Entry 8PYR (X-ray diffraction, 2.15 A resolution); this record covers chains B and C of the 4 polymer chains in the assembly.

Chain B:
Name: Cyclin-H
Organism: Homo sapiens
Reference sequence: P51946 (CCNH_HUMAN); numbering as in UniProt (aligned over 1-323)
Sequence (323 residues; row label = number of the first residue in the row):
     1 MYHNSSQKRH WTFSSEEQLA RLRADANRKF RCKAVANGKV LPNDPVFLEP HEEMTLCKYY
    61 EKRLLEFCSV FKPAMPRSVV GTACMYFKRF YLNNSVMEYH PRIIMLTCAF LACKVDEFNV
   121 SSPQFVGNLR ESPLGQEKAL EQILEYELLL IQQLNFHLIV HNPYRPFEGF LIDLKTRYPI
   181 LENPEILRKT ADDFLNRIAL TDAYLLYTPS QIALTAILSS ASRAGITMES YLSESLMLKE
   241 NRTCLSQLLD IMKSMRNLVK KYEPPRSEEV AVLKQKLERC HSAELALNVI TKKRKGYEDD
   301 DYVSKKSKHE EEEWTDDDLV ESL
Not modelled in the structure: 288-323
Curated features (UniProtKB/Swiss-Prot):
  - modified residue: Ser5 (Phosphoserine), Ser132 (Phosphoserine), Ser304 (Phosphoserine), Thr315 (Phosphothreonine), Ser322 (Phosphoserine)
  - mutagenesis: Ser5 (S5A: No effect on the transcriptional activity of the reconstituted TFIIH complex), Ser304 (S304A: No effect on the transcriptional activity of the reconstituted TFIIH complex)
From the paper describing this entry:
  - post-translational modification sites: Met1
  - mutagenesis - R165A: decreased catalytic activity with CDK-activating kinase assembly factor MAT1 (chain C)

Chain C:
Name: CDK-activating kinase assembly factor MAT1
Organism: Homo sapiens
Reference sequence: P51948 (MAT1_HUMAN); numbering as in UniProt (aligned over 230-309)
Sequence (82 residues; numbered 228 to 309; the number before each row is that of its first residue):
   228 GSGQHISLAP IHKLEEALYE YQPLQIETYG PHVPELEMLG RLGYLNHVRA ASPQDLAGGY
   288 TSSLACHRAL QDAFSGLFWQ PS
Not modelled in the structure: 228-243, 309
Sequence notes: expression tag (228-229)
From the paper describing this entry:
  - contacts within the chain: Arg295-Asp299 (water-mediated contact)
  - mutagenesis - R295A: decreased catalytic activity with CDK-activating kinase assembly factor MAT1 (chain C)

How chain B and chain C interact:
Contacting residue pairs (51; chain B residue first):
  Met1(B) - Gln298(C)
  Met1(B) - Asp299(C)
  Tyr2(B) - Ser302(C)
  Tyr2(B) - Trp306(C)
  His3(B) - Ile253(C)
  His3(B) - Glu254(C)
  His3(B) - Thr255(C)
  His3(B) - Tyr256(C)
  His3(B) - Ser302(C)  hydrogen bond
  Asn4(B) - Ile253(C)
  Lys8(B) - Tyr256(C)
  Lys8(B) - Trp306(C)
  Thr12(B) - Trp306(C)
  Thr12(B) - Pro308(C)
  Phe13(B) - Pro308(C)
  Arg165(B) - Arg295(C)
  Arg165(B) - Asp299(C)  salt bridge
  Pro166(B) - Asp299(C)
  Pro166(B) - Ala300(C)
  Gly169(B) - Ala296(C)
  Gly169(B) - Leu297(C)
  Gly169(B) - Ala300(C)
  Phe170(B) - Ala300(C)
  Phe170(B) - Phe301(C)  hydrophobic
  Phe170(B) - Leu304(C)  hydrophobic
  Ile172(B) - Tyr271(C)
  Ile172(B) - Val275(C)  hydrophobic
  Ile172(B) - Cys293(C)  hydrophobic
  Ile172(B) - Ala296(C)  hydrophobic
  Asp173(B) - Tyr271(C)  hydrogen bond
  Asp173(B) - Phe301(C)
  Lys175(B) - His274(C)  hydrogen bond (backbone-side chain)
  Thr176(B) - Leu269(C)
  Thr176(B) - Gly270(C)
  Thr176(B) - Tyr271(C)
  Thr176(B) - His274(C)
  Arg177(B) - Tyr271(C)  hydrogen bond
  Thr208(B) - Gly303(C)  hydrogen bond (side chain-backbone)
  Thr208(B) - Trp306(C)
  Ser210(B) - Ala300(C)
  Ser210(B) - Ser302(C)  hydrogen bond (side chain-backbone)
  Ser210(B) - Gly303(C)  hydrogen bond (side chain-backbone)
  Ser210(B) - Leu304(C)  hydrogen bond (side chain-backbone)
  Gln211(B) - Gly303(C)  hydrogen bond (side chain-backbone)
  Gln211(B) - Leu304(C)  hydrogen bond (side chain-backbone)
  Gln211(B) - Trp306(C)  hydrogen bond (side chain-backbone)
  Leu236(B) - Pro258(C)  hydrophobic
  Leu236(B) - Leu304(C)  hydrophobic
  Leu238(B) - Phe305(C)  hydrophobic
  Gln247(B) - Gln307(C)
  Leu248(B) - Leu304(C)
Other interface residues (no listed pair), chain B (29 interface residues in all): Ser14, Leu206, Leu214, Tyr231, Cys244, Ile251
From the paper, about this interface:
  - specific contacts: Met1(B)-Arg295(C) (water-mediated contact), Arg165(B)-Asp299(C) (salt bridge), Arg165(B)-Arg295(C) (pi stacking)
  - interface residues, chain B: Met1(B)

In short:
Chain B and chain C form an interface of 29 and 25 residues respectively; the contacts include 11 hydrogen
bonds and 1 salt bridge. Among the polar pairs are Arg165(B)-Asp299(C), His3(B)-Ser302(C) and
Asp173(B)-Tyr271(C). The authors report a water-mediated contact between Met1(B) and Arg295(C); a salt bridge
between Arg165(B) and Asp299(C); pi stacking between Arg165(B) and Arg295(C). From the paper: R165A of chain B
reduces catalytic activity with CDK-activating kinase assembly factor MAT1 (chain C); the interface residue
Met1(B).
Chain B is Cyclin-H and chain C is CDK-activating kinase assembly factor MAT1, both from Homo sapiens; the
structure, Crystal structure of the dual T-loop phosphorylated Cdk7/CycH/Mat1 complex, was determined by X-ray
diffraction.
